6JMR - chains B and C of the 5 polymer chains in the assembly; structure by electron microscopy, 4.10 A resolution (low resolution: residue-level contacts below are approximate; hydrogen-bond / salt-bridge calls are withheld).

# Chain B
Protein: 4F2 cell-surface antigen heavy chain
Organism: Homo sapiens
UniProtKB: P08195 (4F2_HUMAN); residues 2-630 here = UniProt positions 2-630
Amino-acid sequence (631 residues; each row starts with the number of its first residue; numbering starts at 0):
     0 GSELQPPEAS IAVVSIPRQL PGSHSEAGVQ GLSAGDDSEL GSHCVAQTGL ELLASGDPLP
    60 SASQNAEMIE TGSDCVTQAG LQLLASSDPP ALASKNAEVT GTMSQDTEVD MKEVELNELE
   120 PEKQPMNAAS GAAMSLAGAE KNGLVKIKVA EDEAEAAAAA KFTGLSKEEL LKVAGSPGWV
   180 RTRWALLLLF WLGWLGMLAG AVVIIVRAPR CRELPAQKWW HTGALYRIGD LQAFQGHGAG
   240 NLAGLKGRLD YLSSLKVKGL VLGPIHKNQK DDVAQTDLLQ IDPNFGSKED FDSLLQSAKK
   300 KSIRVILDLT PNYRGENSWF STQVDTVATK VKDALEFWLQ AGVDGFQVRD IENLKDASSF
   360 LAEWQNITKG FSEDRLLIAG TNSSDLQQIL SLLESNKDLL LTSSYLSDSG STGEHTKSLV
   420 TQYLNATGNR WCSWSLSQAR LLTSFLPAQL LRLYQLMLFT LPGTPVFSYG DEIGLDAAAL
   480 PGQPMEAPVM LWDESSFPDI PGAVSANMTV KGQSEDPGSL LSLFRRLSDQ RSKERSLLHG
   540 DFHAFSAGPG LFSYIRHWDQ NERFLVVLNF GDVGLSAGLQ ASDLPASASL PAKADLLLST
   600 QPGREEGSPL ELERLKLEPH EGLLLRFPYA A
Not modelled in the structure: 0-209
Differences from the reference sequence: expression tag (0-1)
Covalent attachments: N-acetylglucosamine (NAG) linked to Asn-365, Asn-381, Asn-424, Asn-506

# Chain C
Protein: Antibody
Organism: Mus musculus
Notes: antibody fragment or engineered binder
Amino-acid sequence (219 residues; each row starts with the number of its first residue; X marks 36 residues of unknown identity (built as UNK)):
     1 QVQLKESGPG LVAPSQSLSI TCTVSGFPLT XXXXXWVRQP PGKGLEWLGX XXXXXXXXXX
    61 XXXXXRLSIS KDNSKSQVFL KMNSLQTDDT ARYYCARXXX XXXXXXXWGQ GTSVTVSSAK
   121 TTPPSVYPLA PGSXXXXXSM VTLGCLVKGY FPEPVTVTWN SGSLSSGVHT FPAVLQSDLY
   181 TLSSSVTVPS STWPSETVTC NVAHPASSTK VDKKIVPRD
Not modelled in the structure: 134-138
Disulfide bonds: Cys-22/Cys-95, Cys-145/Cys-200

# Chain B / chain C interface
Chain B side of the interface, 8 residues: Glu-413, Gly-547, Pro-548, Phe-569, Gly-570, Asp-571, Val-572, Leu-574

# In short
No residue of chain B is in contact with chain C. N-acetylglucosamine is covalently linked to Asn-365(B),
Asn-381(B), Asn-424(B) and Asn-506(B).
Chain B is 4F2 cell-surface antigen heavy chain (Homo sapiens) and chain C is Antibody (Mus musculus); the
structure, CD98hc extracellular domain bound to HBJ127 Fab and MEM-108 Fab, was determined by electron
microscopy.
